7Q55 - chains B and C of the 16 polymer chains in the assembly; structure by electron microscopy, 5.70 A resolution (low resolution: residue-level contacts below are approximate; hydrogen-bond / salt-bridge calls are withheld).

== Chain B ==
Molecule: Glyceraldehyde-3-phosphate dehydrogenase A, chloroplastic
Source organism: Spinacia oleracea
Notes: EC 1.2.1.13
UniProtKB: P19866 (G3PA_SPIOL); the construct lacks a stretch of the UniProt sequence and is renumbered around it, so the offset changes along the chain: -65 to 18 = UniProt 1-84; 19-34 = UniProt 87-102; 36-60 = UniProt 103-127; 61-122 = UniProt 129-190; 2 more segments
Sequence (402 residues; numbered -65 to 334 plus 4 insertion-coded residues; 2 numbers in that range are skipped by the numbering (no residue carries them; nothing is unmodelled there); the number before each row is that of its first residue; a row labelled like 18A-18B holds insertion residues (18A, then the next letters in order); numbers below 1 keep their minus sign (Met-65 is residue -65); X marks 1 residue of unknown identity (built as UNK)):
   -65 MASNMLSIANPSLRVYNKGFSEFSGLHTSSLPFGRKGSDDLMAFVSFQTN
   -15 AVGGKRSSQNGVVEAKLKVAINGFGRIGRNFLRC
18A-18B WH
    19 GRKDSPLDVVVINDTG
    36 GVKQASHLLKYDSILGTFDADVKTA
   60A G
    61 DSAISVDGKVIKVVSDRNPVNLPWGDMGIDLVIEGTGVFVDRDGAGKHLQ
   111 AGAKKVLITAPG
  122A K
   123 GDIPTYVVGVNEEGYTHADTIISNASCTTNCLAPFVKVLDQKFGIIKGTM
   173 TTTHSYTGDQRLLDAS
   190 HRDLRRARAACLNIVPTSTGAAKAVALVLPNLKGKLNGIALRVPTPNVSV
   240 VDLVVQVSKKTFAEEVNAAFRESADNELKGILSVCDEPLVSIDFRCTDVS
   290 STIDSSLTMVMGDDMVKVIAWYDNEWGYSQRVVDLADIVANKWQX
Disordered / not traced: -65 to -1
Sequence notes: insertion (334)
Ligand contacts: NAD (nicotinamide-adenine-dinucleotide): Asn6, Gly7, Phe8, Gly9, Arg10, Ile11, Asp32, Thr33, Asp76, Arg77, Gly95, Thr96, Gly97, Val98, Phe99, Thr119, Ala120, Ser148, Cys149, Thr150, His176, Gly180, Arg231, Asn313, Glu314, Tyr317
Curated features (UniProtKB/Swiss-Prot):
  - active site: Cys149 (Nucleophile)
  - binding site (NADP(+)): Arg10, Ile11, Asp32, Arg77, Asn313
  - binding site (D-glyceraldehyde 3-phosphate): Ser148 to Thr150, Thr179, Arg195, Thr208, Gly209, Arg231
  - site: His176 (Activates thiol group during catalysis)

== Chain C ==
Molecule: Glyceraldehyde-3-phosphate dehydrogenase B, chloroplastic
Source organism: Spinacia oleracea
Notes: EC 1.2.1.13
UniProtKB: P12860 (G3PB_SPIOL); the construct lacks a stretch of the UniProt sequence and is renumbered around it, so the offset changes along the chain: -83 to 18 = UniProt 1-102; 19-34 = UniProt 105-120; 36-60 = UniProt 121-145; 61-122 = UniProt 147-208; 4 more segments
Sequence (451 residues; each row starts with the number of its first residue; note: 2 numbers in that range are skipped by the numbering (no residue carries them; nothing is unmodelled there); a row labelled like 18A-18B holds insertion residues (18A, then the next letters in order); numbers below 1 keep their minus sign (Met-83 is residue -83)):
   -83 MASHAALAPSRIPASTRLASKASQQYSFLTQCSFKRLDVADFSGLRSSNS
   -33 VTFTREASFHDVIAAQLTTKPTGAAPVRGETVAKLKVAINGFGRIGRNFL
    17 RC
18A-18B WH
    19 GRKDSPLDVVVVNDSG
    36 GVKSATHLLKYDSILGTFKADVKII
   60A D
    61 NETFSIDGKPIKVVSNRDPLKLPWAELGIDIVIEGTGVFVDGPGAGKHIQ
   111 AGAKKVIITAPA
  122A K
   123 G
  123A S
   124 DIPTYVVGVNEKDYGH
  139A D
   140 VANIISNASCTTNCLAPFVKVLDEELGIVKGTMTTTHSYTGDQRLLDAS
   190 HRDLRRARAAALNIVPTSTGAAKAVSLVLPQLKGKLNGIALRVPTPNVSV
   240 VDLVVNIEK
  248A V
   249 GVTAEDVNNAFRKAAAGPLKGVLDVCDIPLVSVDFRCSDFSSTIDSSLTM
   299 VMGGDMVKVVAWYDNEWGYSQRVVDLADLVANKWPGLEGSVASGDPLEDF
   349 CKDNPADEECKLYE
Disordered / not traced: -83 to -1
Disulfides: Cys349-Cys358
Ligand contacts: NAD (nicotinamide-adenine-dinucleotide): Asn6, Gly7, Phe8, Gly9, Arg10, Ile11, Asn31, Asp32, Asn76, Arg77, Glu94, Gly95, Thr96, Gly97, Val98, Ile118, Thr119, Ala120, Cys149, Thr179, Asn313, Glu314, Tyr317
Curated features (UniProtKB/Swiss-Prot):
  - active site: Cys149 (Nucleophile)
  - binding site (NADP(+)): Arg10, Ile11, Asp32, Arg77, Asn313
  - binding site (D-glyceraldehyde 3-phosphate): Ser148 to Thr150, Thr179, Arg195, Thr208, Gly209, Arg231
  - site: His176 (Activates thiol group during catalysis)
From the paper describing this entry:
  - binding site for NAD: Glu356
  - catalytic residues: Cys149 (citing earlier work)
  - self-association interface (contacts with another copy of this molecule): Arg77 to Leu80, Gly97 to Lys114, Thr119 to Thr127, His139 to Ile143, Thr179 to Arg195

== Chain B / chain C interface ==
Pairs across the interface - 43 pairs, chain B then chain C:
  Arg10(B) with Leu185(C); Asp186(C)
  Thr33(B) with Arg191(C)
  Gly34(B) with Ser188(C); Arg191(C)
  Gly36(B) with Arg191(C)
  Gln39(B) with Ser188(C); His190(C); Arg191(C)
  His42(B) with Leu193(C)
  Leu43(B) with Asp186(C); Ala187(C)
  Tyr46(B) with Arg197(C)
  Asp47(B) with Asp186(C); Arg197(C)
  Ser48(B) with Asp186(C); Arg197(C); Ala198(C)
  Tyr178(B) with Leu185(C)
  Thr179(B) with Leu185(C)
  Gln182(B) with Leu184(C)
  Arg183(B) with Leu184(C)
  Leu184(B) with Tyr178(C); Thr179(C); Gly180(C); Leu184(C)
  Leu185(B) with Arg10(C); Thr179(C); Gly180(C)
  Asp186(B) with Leu43(C); Ser48(C)
  Ser188(B) with Ser33(C); Gly34(C)
  Leu193(B) with Ser39(C); His42(C)
  Arg197(B) with His42(C); Tyr46(C); Asp47(C); Ser48(C)
  Ala198(B) with Ser48(C)
  Leu201(B) with Tyr178(C); Pro235(C)
  Pro235(B) with Leu201(C)
Other interface residues (no listed pair), chain B (28 interface residues in all): Asp32, Lys38, Gly180, Ala187, Cys200

== In short ==
The interface between chain B and chain C involves 28 residues on one side and 24 on the other. Bound to chain
B: NAD. Bound to chain C: NAD. From the paper: the catalytic residue Cys149(C); a binding site for NAD at
Glu356(C).
Here chain B is Glyceraldehyde-3-phosphate dehydrogenase A, chloroplastic and chain C is
Glyceraldehyde-3-phosphate dehydrogenase B, chloroplastic, both from Spinacia oleracea. Entry 7Q55 (Single
Particle Cryo-EM structure of photosynthetic A8B8 glyceraldehyde-3-phosphate dehydrogenase hexadecamer (major
conformer) from Spinacia oleracia) was determined by electron microscopy together with 7Q53, 7Q54, 7Q56 and
7Q57 from the same study.
